6VN0 - chains B and H of the 12 polymer chains in the assembly; structure by electron microscopy, 4.25 A resolution (low resolution: residue-level contacts below are approximate; hydrogen-bond / salt-bridge calls are withheld).

[Chain B]
Protein: Envelope glycoprotein gp41
Source organism: Human immunodeficiency virus 1
Reference sequence: Q2N0S6 (Q2N0S6_9HIV1); residues 512-664 here correspond to UniProt positions 509-661 (UniProt number = residue number - 3)
Chain sequence (153 residues; numbered 512 to 664; the number before each row is that of its first residue):
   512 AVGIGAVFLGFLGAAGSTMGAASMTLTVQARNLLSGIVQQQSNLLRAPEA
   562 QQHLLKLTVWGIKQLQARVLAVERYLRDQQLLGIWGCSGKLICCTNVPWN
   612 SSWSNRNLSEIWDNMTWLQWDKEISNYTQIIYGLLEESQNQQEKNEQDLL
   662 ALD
Unresolved in the structure: 512-517, 553-567, 662-664
Sequence notes: conflict Pro559 (Ile556 in Q2N0S6), Cys605 (Thr602 in Q2N0S6)
Cystine bridges: Cys598-Cys604
Covalent attachments: N-acetylglucosamine (NAG) linked to Asn611, Asn618, Asn637
What the authors report for this chain:
  - post-translational modification sites: Asn611, Asn637

[Chain H]
Protein: RM20F Fab Heavy Chain
Source organism: Macaca mulatta
Notes: antibody fragment or engineered binder
Chain sequence (126 residues; each row starts with the number of its first residue; a row labelled like 82A-82C holds insertion residues (82A, then the next letters in order)):
     1 QVQLVQSGGALVQPGASLRLSCAASEFSFSTHDMHWVRQAPGKGLEWVSG
    51 INIHGGTYYPDSVKGRFTISRDSAKNSLYLQM
82A-82C SSL
    83 RDGDTAVYFCARGGKPIY
100A-100J YSGGYPSWYF
   101 DLWGPGTPITISS
Unresolved in the structure: 1
Cystine bridges: Cys22-Cys92

[How chain B and chain H interact]
Pairs across the interface (14):
  Val518(B) - Tyr100(H)
  Leu520(B) - Ile99(H)
  Leu520(B) - Tyr100(H)
  Leu520(B) - Tyr100A(H)
  Leu520(B) - Ser100B(H)
  Leu520(B) - Tyr100E(H)
  Gly521(B) - Ser100B(H)
  Met535(B) - His54(H)
  Thr536(B) - Tyr100A(H)
  Thr536(B) - Gly100C(H)
  Val539(B) - Tyr100A(H)
  Val539(B) - Ser100B(H)
  Arg542(B) - Tyr100(H)
  Arg542(B) - Tyr100A(H)
Interface residues without a listed pair, chain B (8 interface residues in all): Thr538
Interface residues without a listed pair, chain H (8 interface residues in all): Gly100D

[Overview]
Chain B and chain H each contribute 8 residues to their interface. N-acetylglucosamine is covalently linked to
Asn611(B), Asn618(B) and Asn637(B). The paper reports modification sites Asn611(B) and Asn637(B).
Here chain B is Envelope glycoprotein gp41 (Human immunodeficiency virus 1) and chain H is RM20F Fab Heavy
Chain (Macaca mulatta). Entry 6VN0 (BG505 SOSIP.v4.1 in complex with rhesus macaque Fab RM20F) was determined
by electron microscopy together with 6VOR, 6VSR, 6VO1 and 6VLR from the same study.
